6U5O - chains Q and S of the 5 polymer chains in the assembly; structure by electron microscopy, 3.70 A resolution.

== Chain Q (and S) ==
Protein: Phosphoprotein
From: Human metapneumovirus (strain CAN97-83)
Notes: chain S of this document is another copy of the same molecule, construct and numbering; everything in this record applies to it too
UniProt: Q8B9Q8 (PHOSP_HMPVC); residues 1-294 here = UniProt positions 1-294
Chain sequence (319 residues; numbered -24 to 294; the number before each row is that of its first residue; numbers below 1 keep their minus sign (Met-24 is residue -24)):
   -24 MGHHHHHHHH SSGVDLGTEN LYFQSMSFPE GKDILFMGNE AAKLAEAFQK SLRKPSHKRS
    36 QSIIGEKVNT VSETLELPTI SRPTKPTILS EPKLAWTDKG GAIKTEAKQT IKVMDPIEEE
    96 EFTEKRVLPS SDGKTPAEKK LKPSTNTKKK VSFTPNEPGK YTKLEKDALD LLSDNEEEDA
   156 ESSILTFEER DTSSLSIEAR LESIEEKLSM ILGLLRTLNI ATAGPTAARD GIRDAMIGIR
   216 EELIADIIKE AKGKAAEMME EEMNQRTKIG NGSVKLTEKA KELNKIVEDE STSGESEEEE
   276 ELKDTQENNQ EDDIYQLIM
Disordered / not traced: -24 to 170, 237-294 (chain S: -24 to 168, 194-203, 232-294)
Differences from the reference sequence: initiating methionine (-24); expression tag (-23 to 0)
Curated features (UniProtKB/Swiss-Prot):
  - region: Met12 to Arg28 (Binding to monomeric RNA-free nucleoprotein), Lys123 to Phe128 (Binding to host phosphatase PP1), Lys135 to Ser157 (Binding to protein M2-1), Ser169 to Asn194 (Oligomerization and binding to RNA-directed RNA polymerase L), Leu251 to Asp279 (Binding to RNA-directed RNA polymerase L), Gln281 to Met294 (Binding to the N-RNA complex)
  - modified residue (Phosphoserine): Ser106, Ser148, Ser157, Ser158, Ser168, Ser171

== Chain Q / chain S interface ==
Residue-residue contacts (7):
  Ala210(Q) - Ile214(S)
  Ile214(Q) - Leu218(S)  hydrophobic
  Glu216(Q) - Asp221(S)
  Ile219(Q) - Leu218(S)  hydrophobic
  Ile219(Q) - Asp221(S)
  Ile219(Q) - Ile222(S)  hydrophobic
  Ile223(Q) - Glu225(S)
Interface residues without a listed pair, chain Q (8 interface residues in all): Ala220, Ile222, Lys227
Interface residues without a listed pair, chain S (7 interface residues in all): Ala226, Lys229

== Overview ==
8 residues of chain Q and 7 residues of chain S are in contact.
Both chains are Phosphoprotein (Human metapneumovirus (strain CAN97-83)). Entry 6U5O (Structure of the Human
Metapneumovirus Polymerase bound to the phosphoprotein tetramer) was determined by electron microscopy.
